PDB entry 7PEV | electron microscopy, 6.00 A resolution (low resolution: residue-level contacts below are approximate; hydrogen-bond / salt-bridge calls are withheld) | chains H and J of the 18 polymer chains in the assembly

[Chain H]
Name: Histone H2B type 1-K
From: Homo sapiens
UniProt: O60814 (H2B1K_HUMAN); residues 0-125 here correspond to UniProt positions 1-126 (UniProt number = residue number + 1)
Amino-acid sequence (126 residues; numbered 0 to 125; the number before each row is that of its first residue; numbering starts at 0):
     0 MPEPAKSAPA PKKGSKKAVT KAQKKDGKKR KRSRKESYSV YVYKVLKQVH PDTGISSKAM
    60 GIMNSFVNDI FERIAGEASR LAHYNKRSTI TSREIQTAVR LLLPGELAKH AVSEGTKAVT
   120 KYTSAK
Unresolved in the structure: 0-29, 125

[Chain J]
Molecule: 702-nt DNA strand
From: synthetic construct
Sequence (702 nucleotides; each row starts with the number of its first residue):
     1 ATCGGCACTG GAACAGGATG TATATATGTG ACACGTGCCT GGAGACTAGG GAGTAATCCC
    61 CTTGGCGGTT AAAACGCGGG GGACAGCGCG TACGTGCGTT TAAGCGGTGC TAGAGCTGTC
   121 TACGACCAAT TGAGCGGCCT CGGCACCGGG ATTCTCCAGG GGATCCGGAT GCTCGGGTCC
   181 GGCACTGGAA CAGGATGTAT ATATGTGACA CGTGCCTGGA GACTAGGGAG TAATCCCCTT
   241 GGCGGTTAAA ACGCGGGGGA CAGCGCGTAC GTGCGTTTAA GCGGTGCTAG AGCTGTCTAC
   301 GACCAATTGA GCGGCCTCGG CACCGGGATT CTCCAGGGGA TCCGGATGCT CGGGTCCGGC
   361 ACTGGAACAG GATGTATATA TGTGACACGT GCCTGGAGAC TAGGGAGTAA TCCCCTTGGC
   421 GGTTAAAACG CGGGGGACAG CGCGTACGTG CGTTTAAGCG GTGCTAGAGC TGTCTACGAC
   481 CAATTGAGCG GCCTCGGCAC CGGGATTCTC CAGGGGATCC GGATGCTCGG GTCCGGCACT
   541 GGAACAGGAT GTATATATGT GACACGTGCC TGGAGACTAG GGAGTAATCC CCTTGGCGGT
   601 TAAAACGCGG GGGACAGCGC GTACGTGCGT TTAAGCGGTG CTAGAGCTGT CTACGACCAA
   661 TTGAGCGGCC TCGGCACCGG GATTCTCCAG GGGATCCGGG AT
Unresolved in the structure: 1-180, 352-524, 701-702

[Interface between chain H and chain J]
Contacting residue pairs (19):
  Lys30(H) - DT648(J)
  Arg31(H) - DC647(J)
  Ser32(H) - DC647(J)
  Arg33(H) - DT571(J)
  Arg33(H) - DG572(J)
  Tyr42(H) - DA564(J)
  Tyr42(H) - DC565(J)
  Gly53(H) - DA564(J)
  Ile54(H) - DC563(J)
  Ile54(H) - DA564(J)
  Ser55(H) - DC563(J)
  Ser56(H) - DC563(J)
  Lys85(H) - DA583(J)
  Arg86(H) - DA583(J)
  Arg86(H) - DG584(J)
  Ser87(H) - DG582(J)
  Ser87(H) - DA583(J)
  Thr88(H) - DG582(J)
  Thr88(H) - DA583(J)
Interface residues without a listed pair, chain J (11 interface residues in all): DG646

[In short]
Chain H and chain J form an interface of 13 and 11 residues respectively.
Here chain H is Histone H2B type 1-K (Homo sapiens) and chain J is a 702-nt DNA strand (synthetic construct).
Entry 7PEV (Nucleosome stack of the 4x177 nucleosome array containing H1) was determined by electron
microscopy, deposited together with 7PET, 7PEU, 7PEW, 7PEX, 7PEY, 7PEZ and 16 further entries.
